PDB entry 8SM2 | X-ray diffraction, 3.15 A resolution | chains A and C

[Chain A]
Molecule: Ig-like domain-containing protein
From: Macaca mulatta
Notes: fragment: Fc fragment of the macaque IgA
UniProtKB: H9H2V9 (H9H2V9_MACMU); residues 240-453 here correspond to UniProt positions 121-334 (UniProt number = residue number - 119)
Amino-acid sequence (216 residues; each row starts with the number of its first residue):
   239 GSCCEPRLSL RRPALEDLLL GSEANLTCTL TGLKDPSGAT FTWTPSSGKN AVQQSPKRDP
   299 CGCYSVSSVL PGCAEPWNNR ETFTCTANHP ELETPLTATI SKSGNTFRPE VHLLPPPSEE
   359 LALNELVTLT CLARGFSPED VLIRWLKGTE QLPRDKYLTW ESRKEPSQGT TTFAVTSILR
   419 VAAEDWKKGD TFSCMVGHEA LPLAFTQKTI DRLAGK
Not modelled in the structure: 239-243, 451-454
Sequence notes: expression tag (239, 454); conflict Asn326 (Asp207 in H9H2V9)
Cystine bridges: Cys266-Cys323, Cys299-Cys301, Cys369-Cys432
Covalently attached groups: glycan linked to Asn263

[Chain C]
Molecule: Immunoglobulin subtype domain-containing protein
From: Macaca mulatta
Notes: fragment: macaque FcalphaRI (CD89)
UniProtKB: G7NN72 (G7NN72_MACMU); residues 1-202 here correspond to UniProt positions 22-223 (UniProt number = residue number + 21)
Amino-acid sequence (207 residues; row label = number of the first residue in the row):
     1 QEGNFSTPFI STRSSPVVPW GGSVRIQCQA IPDAYLIWLM MLKNSTYEKR DEKLGFWNDT
    61 TPEFVIDHMD ANKAGRYRCR YRIGFSRFRY SDTLELVVTG LYGKPSLSVD RGPVLMPGEN
   121 ISVTCSSAHI PFDRFSLAKE GELSLPQHQS GEHPANFSLG PVDLNVSGSY RCYGWYNRSP
   181 YLWSFPSNAL ELVVTDSINR DHHHHHH
Not modelled in the structure: 1-3, 194-207
Sequence notes: conflict Arg78 (Gln99 in G7NN72), His202 (Tyr223 in G7NN72); expression tag (203-207)
Cystine bridges: Cys28-Cys79, Cys125-Cys172
Covalently attached groups: N-acetylglucosamine (NAG) linked to Asn44, Asn58, Asn120, Asn156

[How chain A and chain C interact]
Contacting residue pairs - 21 pairs, chain A then chain C:
  Leu256(A) with Arg82(C), hydrogen bond (backbone-side chain)
  Leu257(A) with Tyr35(C); Arg82(C), hydrogen bond (backbone-side chain); Phe85(C), hydrophobic
  Leu258(A) with Leu54(C), hydrophobic
  Gly259(A) with Arg82(C), hydrogen bond (backbone-side chain)
  Leu384(A) with Leu54(C)
  Thr387(A) with Lys53(C); Trp57(C)
  Met433(A) with Leu54(C), hydrophobic; Gly55(C); Phe56(C), hydrophobic
  Leu441(A) with Asp33(C); Tyr35(C); Phe56(C)
  Ala442(A) with Tyr35(C), hydrophobic
  Phe443(A) with Tyr35(C), hydrophobic; Phe56(C)
  Thr444(A) with Phe56(C)
  Gln445(A) with Gly55(C); Phe56(C), hydrogen bond (side chain-backbone)
Other interface residues (no listed pair), chain A (18 interface residues in all): Asn316, Glu388, Gln389, Glu437, Leu439, Pro440
Other interface residues (no listed pair), chain C (10 interface residues in all): Gly84

[Overview]
Chain A and chain C form an interface of 18 and 10 residues respectively; the contacts include 4 hydrogen
bonds. Polar pairs include Leu256(A)-Arg82(C), Leu257(A)-Arg82(C) and Gly259(A)-Arg82(C). N-acetylglucosamine
is covalently linked to Asn263(A). N-acetylglucosamine is covalently linked to Asn44(C), Asn58(C), Asn120(C)
and Asn156(C).
Here chain A is Ig-like domain-containing protein and chain C is Immunoglobulin subtype domain-containing
protein, both from Macaca mulatta. Entry 8SM2 (Crystal Structure of the macaque FcalphaRI bound to macaque IgA
Fc) was determined by X-ray diffraction.
